Entry 4QWU (X-ray diffraction, 3.00 A resolution); this record covers chains R and S of the 28 polymer chains in the assembly.

# Chain R
Name: Proteasome subunit alpha type-5
Organism: Saccharomyces cerevisiae
Notes: EC 3.4.25.1
Reference sequence: P32379 (PSA5_YEAST); residues -7 to 252 here correspond to UniProt positions 1-260 (UniProt number = residue number + 8)
Amino-acid sequence (260 residues; row label = number of the first residue in the row; numbers below 1 keep their minus sign (Met-7 is residue -7)):
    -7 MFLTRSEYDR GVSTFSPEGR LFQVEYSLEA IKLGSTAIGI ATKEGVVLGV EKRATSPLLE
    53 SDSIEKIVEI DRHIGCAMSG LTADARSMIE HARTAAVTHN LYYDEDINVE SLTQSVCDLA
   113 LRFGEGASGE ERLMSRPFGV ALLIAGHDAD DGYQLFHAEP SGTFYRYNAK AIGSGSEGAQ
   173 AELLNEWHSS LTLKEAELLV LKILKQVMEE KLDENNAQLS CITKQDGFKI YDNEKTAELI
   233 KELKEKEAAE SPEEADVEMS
Unresolved in the structure: -7 to 0, 118-124, 243-252

# Chain S
Name: Proteasome subunit alpha type-6
Organism: Saccharomyces cerevisiae
Notes: EC 3.4.25.1
Reference sequence: P40302 (PSA6_YEAST); residues 0-233 here correspond to UniProt positions 1-234 (UniProt number = residue number + 1)
Amino-acid sequence (234 residues; each row starts with the number of its first residue; numbering starts at 0):
     0 MFRNNYDGDT VTFSPTGRLF QVEYALEAIK QGSVTVGLRS NTHAVLVALK RNADELSSYQ
    60 KKIIKCDEHM GLSLAGLAPD ARVLSNYLRQ QCNYSSLVFN RKLAVERAGH LLCDKAQKNT
   120 QSYGGRPYGV GLLIIGYDKS GAHLLEFQPS GNVTELYGTA IGARSQGAKT YLERTLDTFI
   180 KIDGNPDELI KAGVEAISQS LRDESLTVDN LSIAIVGKDT PFTIYDGEAV AKYI
Unresolved in the structure: 0-2
Curated features (UniProtKB/Swiss-Prot):
  - modified residue: Ser13 (Phosphoserine)
  - cross-link: Lys190 (Glycyl lysine isopeptide (Lys-Gly) (interchain with G-Cter in ubiquitin))

# Interface between chain R and chain S
Residue-residue contacts (44; chain R residue first):
  Ser5(R) - Arg125(S)
  Thr6(R) - Gly7(S)
  Thr6(R) - Gln20(S)
  Phe7(R) - Gln20(S)  hydrogen bond (backbone-side chain)
  Phe7(R) - Tyr23(S)
  Phe7(R) - Ala24(S)  hydrophobic
  Phe7(R) - Leu76(S)  hydrophobic
  Phe7(R) - Arg125(S)
  Phe7(R) - Pro126(S)
  Phe7(R) - Gly128(S)
  Ser8(R) - Tyr23(S)
  Pro9(R) - Tyr23(S)  hydrophobic
  Pro9(R) - Glu26(S)
  Glu10(R) - Glu26(S)
  Glu10(R) - Gln30(S)
  Gly11(R) - Tyr23(S)
  Gly11(R) - Ala27(S)
  Leu13(R) - Arg125(S)
  Gln106(R) - Arg81(S)  hydrogen bond
  Asp110(R) - Arg81(S)  salt bridge
  Leu113(R) - Pro78(S)  hydrophobic
  Leu113(R) - Asp79(S)
  Leu113(R) - Arg125(S)
  Ser153(R) - Pro78(S)
  Gly154(R) - Pro78(S)
  Thr155(R) - Gln59(S)
  Phe156(R) - Gln59(S)
  Tyr157(R) - Arg50(S)
  Tyr157(R) - Ala52(S)
  Tyr157(R) - Ser57(S)
  Tyr157(R) - Gln59(S)
  Arg158(R) - Ser56(S)
  Arg158(R) - Ser57(S)  hydrogen bond (backbone-backbone)
  Tyr159(R) - Ala52(S)
  Tyr159(R) - Asp53(S)
  Tyr159(R) - Leu55(S)
  Tyr159(R) - Ser56(S)
  Asn160(R) - Leu55(S)  hydrogen bond (backbone-backbone)
  Ala161(R) - Leu55(S)
  Gln172(R) - Asp53(S)  hydrogen bond
  Gln172(R) - Leu55(S)
  Leu176(R) - Glu54(S)
  Leu176(R) - Leu55(S)  hydrophobic
  Trp179(R) - Leu55(S)  hydrophobic
Also at the interface, not in a pair above, chain R (26 interface residues in all): Arg2, Gly3, Leu175
Also at the interface, not in a pair above, chain S (26 interface residues in all): Asp6, Asn51, Lys60, Gly123

# In short
Chain R and chain S each contribute 26 residues to their interface; the contacts include 5 hydrogen bonds and
1 salt bridge. Polar contacts include Asp110(R)-Arg81(S), Phe7(R)-Gln20(S) and Gln106(R)-Arg81(S).
Here chain R is Proteasome subunit alpha type-5 and chain S is Proteasome subunit alpha type-6, both from
Saccharomyces cerevisiae. Entry 4QWU (yCP beta5-C52F mutant in complex with bortezomib) was determined by
X-ray diffraction together with 4QUX, 4QUY, 4QV0, 4QV1, 4QV3, 4QV4 and 42 further entries from the same study.
